PDB entry 6D40 | X-ray diffraction, 1.43 A resolution | chains A and C

== Chain A ==
Name: Plasminogen
Organism: Homo sapiens
Notes: EC 3.4.21.7
UniProt: P00747 (PLMN_HUMAN); residues 544-791 here correspond to UniProt positions 563-810 (UniProt number = residue number + 19)
Amino-acid sequence (248 residues; row label = number of the first residue in the row):
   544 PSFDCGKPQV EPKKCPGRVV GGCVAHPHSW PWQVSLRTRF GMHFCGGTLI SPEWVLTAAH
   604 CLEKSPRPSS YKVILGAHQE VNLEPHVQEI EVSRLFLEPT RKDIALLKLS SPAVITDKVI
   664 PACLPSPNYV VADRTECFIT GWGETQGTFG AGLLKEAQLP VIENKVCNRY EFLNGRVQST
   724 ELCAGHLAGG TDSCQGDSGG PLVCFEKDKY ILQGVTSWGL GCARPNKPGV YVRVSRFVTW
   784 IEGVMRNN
Disordered / not traced: 560-561
Disulfides: C548-C666, C558-C566, C588-C604, C680-C747, C710-C726, C737-C765
Curated features (UniProtKB/Swiss-Prot):
  - active site (Charge relay system): H603, D646, S741
  - site: R561, V562 (Cleavage)
  - modified residue (Phosphoserine): S578, S669

== Chain C ==
Name: Trypsin inhibitor 1
UniProt: Q4GWU5 (SFTI1_HELAN); residues 1-14 here correspond to UniProt positions 40-53 (UniProt number = residue number + 39)
Amino-acid sequence (14 residues; numbered 1 to 14; the number before each row is that of its first residue):
     1 GRCYKSIPPI CFPD
Construct notes: engineered mutation Y4 (Thr43 in Q4GWU5)
Disulfides: C3-C11
Curated features (UniProtKB/Swiss-Prot):
  - site: K5, S6 (Reactive bond)
  - cross-link: G1 to D14 (Cyclopeptide (Gly-Asp))

== Interface between chain A and chain C ==
Pairs across the interface - 38 pairs, chain A then chain C:
  F587(A) with S6(C); I7(C), hydrogen bond (backbone-backbone)
  C588(A) with S6(C)
  H603(A) with Y4(C); K5(C); S6(C); I10(C)
  D646(A) with Y4(C)
  R719(A) with R2(C); D14(C), salt bridge
  D735(A) with K5(C), salt bridge
  S736(A) with K5(C), hydrogen bond
  C737(A) with K5(C)
  Q738(A) with K5(C); S6(C); I7(C); P9(C)
  G739(A) with K5(C), hydrogen bond (backbone-backbone); S6(C); I7(C)
  D740(A) with K5(C), hydrogen bond (backbone-backbone)
  S741(A) with Y4(C); K5(C), hydrogen bond (side chain-backbone); S6(C), hydrogen bond (side chain-backbone)
  S760(A) with Y4(C); K5(C), hydrogen bond (backbone-backbone)
  W761(A) with R2(C); C3(C); Y4(C), hydrophobic; K5(C)
  G762(A) with G1(C); R2(C); C3(C), hydrogen bond (backbone-backbone); K5(C)
  L763(A) with G1(C); R2(C)
  G764(A) with K5(C)
  G772(A) with K5(C)
Interface residues without a listed pair, chain A (22 interface residues in all): H586, E606, T759, C765

== Overview ==
22 residues of chain A and 10 residues of chain C are in contact, with 8 hydrogen bonds and 2 salt bridges.
Among the polar pairs are R719(A)-D14(C), D735(A)-K5(C) and S736(A)-K5(C). From UniProt: 3 active-site
residues on chain A.
Chain A is Plasminogen (Homo sapiens) and chain C is Trypsin inhibitor 1; the structure, Highly Potent and
Selective Plasmin Inhibitors Based on the Sunflower Trypsin Inhibitor-1 Scaffold Attenuate Fibrinolysis in
..., was determined by X-ray diffraction (same publication as 6D3X, 6D3Y and 6D3Z).
